7LSY - chains N and Y of the 17 polymer chains in the assembly; structure by electron microscopy, 8.40 A resolution (very low resolution: no residue pairs are listed; an interface is given only as per-side residue counts).

# Chain N
Molecule: 26-nt DNA strand
Sequence (26 nucleotides; each row starts with the number of its first residue):
     1 CGTTTCATTG TTGTTCTTAG TATATA

# Chain Y
Molecule: DNA ligase 4
Source organism: Homo sapiens
Notes: EC 6.5.1.1
Reference sequence: P49917 (DNLI4_HUMAN); residue numbers follow UniProt; this construct covers 1-911
Amino-acid sequence (911 residues; numbered 1 to 911; the number before each row is that of its first residue):
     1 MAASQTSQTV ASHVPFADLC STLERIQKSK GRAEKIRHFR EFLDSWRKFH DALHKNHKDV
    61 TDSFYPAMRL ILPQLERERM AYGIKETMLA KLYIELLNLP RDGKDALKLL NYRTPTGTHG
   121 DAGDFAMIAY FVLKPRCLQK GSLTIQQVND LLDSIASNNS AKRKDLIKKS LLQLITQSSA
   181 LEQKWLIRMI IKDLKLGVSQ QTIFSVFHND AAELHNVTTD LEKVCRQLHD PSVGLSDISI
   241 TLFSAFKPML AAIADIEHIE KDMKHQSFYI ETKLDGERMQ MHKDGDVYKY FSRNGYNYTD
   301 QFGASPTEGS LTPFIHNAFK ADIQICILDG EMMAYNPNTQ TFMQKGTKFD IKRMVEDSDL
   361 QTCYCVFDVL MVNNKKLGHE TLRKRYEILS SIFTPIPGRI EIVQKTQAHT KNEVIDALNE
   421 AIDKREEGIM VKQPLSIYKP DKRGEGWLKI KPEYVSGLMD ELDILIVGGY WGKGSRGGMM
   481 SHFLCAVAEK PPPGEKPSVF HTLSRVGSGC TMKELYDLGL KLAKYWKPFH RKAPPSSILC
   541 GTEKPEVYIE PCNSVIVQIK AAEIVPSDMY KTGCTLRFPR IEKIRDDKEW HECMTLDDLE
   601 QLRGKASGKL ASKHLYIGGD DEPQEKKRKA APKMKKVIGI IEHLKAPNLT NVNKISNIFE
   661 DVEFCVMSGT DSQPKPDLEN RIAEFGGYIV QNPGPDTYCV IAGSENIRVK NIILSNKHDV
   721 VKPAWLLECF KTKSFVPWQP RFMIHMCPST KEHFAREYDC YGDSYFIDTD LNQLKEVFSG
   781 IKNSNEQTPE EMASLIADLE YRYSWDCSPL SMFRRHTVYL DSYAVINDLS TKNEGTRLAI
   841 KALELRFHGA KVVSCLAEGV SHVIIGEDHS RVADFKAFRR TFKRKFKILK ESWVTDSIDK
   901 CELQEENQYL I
Not modelled in the structure: 1-6, 57-58, 117-119, 355-358, 617-655, 671-672
Swiss-Prot annotation at these positions:
  - region: Leu610 to Asp620 (Required for catalytic activity)
  - active site: Lys273 (N6-AMP-lysine intermediate)
  - binding site (ATP): Glu271, Thr272, Lys273, Leu274, Arg278, Glu331, Lys345, Phe367, Glu427, Lys432, Lys449, Lys451
  - binding site (Mg(2+)): Glu331, Glu427

# How chain N and chain Y interact
At this resolution (8 A) residue pairs are not listed: 6 residues of chain N and 14 of chain Y lie at the interface.

# Summary
The interface between chain N and chain Y involves 6 residues on one side and 14 on the other. UniProt lists
active-site residue Lys273(Y), 12 ATP-binding residues and Mg2+-binding residues Glu331(Y) and Glu427(Y) on
chain Y.
Here chain N is a 26-nt DNA strand and chain Y is DNA ligase 4 (Homo sapiens). Entry 7LSY (NHEJ Short-range
synaptic complex) was determined by electron microscopy (same publication as 7LT3).
